3HOZ - chains B and C of the 15 polymer chains in the assembly; structure by X-ray diffraction, 3.65 A resolution.

# Chain B
Protein: DNA-directed RNA polymerase II subunit RPB2
Organism: Saccharomyces cerevisiae
Notes: EC 2.7.7.6
UniProt: P08518 (RPB2_YEAST); numbering as in UniProt (aligned over 1-1224)
Amino-acid sequence (1224 residues; each row starts with the number of its first residue):
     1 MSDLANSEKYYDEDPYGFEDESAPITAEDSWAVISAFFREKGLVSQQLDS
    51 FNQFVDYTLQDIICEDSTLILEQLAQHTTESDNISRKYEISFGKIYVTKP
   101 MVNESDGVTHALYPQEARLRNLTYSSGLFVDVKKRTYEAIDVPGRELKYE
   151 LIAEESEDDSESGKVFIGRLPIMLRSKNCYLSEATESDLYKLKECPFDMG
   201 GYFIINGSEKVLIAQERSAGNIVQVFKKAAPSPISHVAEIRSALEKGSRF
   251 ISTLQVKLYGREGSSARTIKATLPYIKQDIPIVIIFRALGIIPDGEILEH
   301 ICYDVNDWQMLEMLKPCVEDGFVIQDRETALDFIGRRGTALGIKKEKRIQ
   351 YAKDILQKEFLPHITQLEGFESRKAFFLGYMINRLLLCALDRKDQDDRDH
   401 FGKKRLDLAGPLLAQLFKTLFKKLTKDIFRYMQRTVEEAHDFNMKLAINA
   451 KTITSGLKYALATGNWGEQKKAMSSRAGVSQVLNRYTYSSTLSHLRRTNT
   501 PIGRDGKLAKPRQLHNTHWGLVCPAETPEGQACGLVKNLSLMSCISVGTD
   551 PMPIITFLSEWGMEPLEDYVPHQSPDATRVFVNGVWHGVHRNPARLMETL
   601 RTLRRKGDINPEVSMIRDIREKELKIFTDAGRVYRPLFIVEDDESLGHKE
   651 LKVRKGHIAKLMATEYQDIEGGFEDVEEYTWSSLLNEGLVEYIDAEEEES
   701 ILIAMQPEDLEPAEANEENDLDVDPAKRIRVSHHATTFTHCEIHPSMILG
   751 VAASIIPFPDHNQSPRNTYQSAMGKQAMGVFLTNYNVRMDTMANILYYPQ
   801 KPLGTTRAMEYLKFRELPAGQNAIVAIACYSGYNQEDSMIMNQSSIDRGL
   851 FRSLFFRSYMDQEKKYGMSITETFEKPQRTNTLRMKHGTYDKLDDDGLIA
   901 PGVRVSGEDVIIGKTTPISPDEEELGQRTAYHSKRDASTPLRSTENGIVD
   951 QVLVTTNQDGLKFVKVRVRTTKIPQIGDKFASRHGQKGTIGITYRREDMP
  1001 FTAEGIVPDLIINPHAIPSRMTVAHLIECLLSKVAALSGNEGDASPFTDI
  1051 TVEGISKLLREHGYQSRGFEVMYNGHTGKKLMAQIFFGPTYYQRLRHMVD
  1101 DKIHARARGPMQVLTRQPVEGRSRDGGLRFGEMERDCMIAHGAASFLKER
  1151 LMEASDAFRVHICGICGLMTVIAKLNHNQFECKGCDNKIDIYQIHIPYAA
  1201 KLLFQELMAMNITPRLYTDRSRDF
Unresolved in the structure: 1-19, 71-88, 135-163, 337-344, 438-445, 471-472, 505-507, 669-677, 716-721, 920-932
Metal / ion sites: Zn2+: Cys1163, Cys1166, Cys1182, Cys1185
Reported in the primary citation:
  - binding site for the 18-nt RNA strand: Glu529, Tyr769

# Chain C
Protein: DNA-directed RNA polymerase II subunit RPB3
Organism: Saccharomyces cerevisiae
Notes: EC 2.7.7.6
UniProt: P16370 (RPB3_YEAST); residue numbers follow UniProt; this construct covers 2-318
Amino-acid sequence (347 residues; numbered -28 to 318; the number before each row is that of its first residue; numbers below 1 keep their minus sign (Met-28 is residue -28)):
   -28 MGSHHHHHHSNSGLNDIFEAQKIEWHEDTGSEEGPQVKIREASKDNVDFI
    22 LSNVDLAMANSLRRVMIAEIPTLAIDSVEVETNTTVLADEFIAHRLGLIP
    72 LQSMDIEQLEYSRDCFCEDHCDKCSVVLTLQAFGESESTTNVYSKDLVIV
   122 SNLMGRNIGHPIIQDKEGNGVLICKLRKGQELKLTCVAKKGIAKEHAKWG
   172 PAAAIEFEYDPWNKLKHTDYWYEQDSAKEWPQSKNCEYEDPPNEGDPFDY
   222 KAQADTFYMNVESVGSIPVDQVVVRGIDTLQKKVASILLALTQMDQDKVN
   272 FASGDNNTASNMLGSNEDVMMTGAEQDPYSNASQMGNTGSGGYDNAW
Unresolved in the structure: -28 to 2, 269-318
Sequence notes: expression tag (-28 to 1)
Metal / ion sites: Zn2+: Cys86, Cys88, Cys92, Cys95
Curated features (UniProtKB/Swiss-Prot):
  - binding site (Zn(2+)): Cys86, Cys88, Cys92, Cys95
  - modified residue: Ser2 (N-acetylserine)
  - natural variant: Ala30 (A30D: In mutant RPB3-1)
  - mutagenesis: Lys9 (K9E: Transcript termination readthrough)

# How chain B and chain C interact
Contacting residue pairs (73):
  Asn786(B) - Val57(C)
  Tyr797(B) - Glu61(C)
  Tyr797(B) - Phe62(C)
  Tyr798(B) - Phe62(C)  hydrophobic
  Tyr798(B) - His65(C)
  Tyr798(B) - Arg66(C)  hydrogen bond
  Asp847(B) - His65(C)  hydrogen bond (backbone-side chain)
  Asp847(B) - His167(C)  salt bridge
  Asp847(B) - Ala168(C)  hydrogen bond (side chain-backbone)
  Arg848(B) - His65(C)
  Arg848(B) - Leu69(C)
  Gly849(B) - His65(C)
  Arg852(B) - His65(C)
  Arg969(B) - Ala59(C)
  Arg969(B) - Asp60(C)  salt bridge
  Arg969(B) - Glu61(C)  salt bridge
  Thr971(B) - Glu61(C)  hydrogen bond
  Arg995(B) - Lys165(C)
  Arg996(B) - Arg34(C)
  Arg996(B) - Ile38(C)
  Arg996(B) - Ala174(C)
  Arg996(B) - Ala175(C)
  Glu997(B) - Arg34(C)
  Glu997(B) - Arg35(C)  hydrogen bond (backbone-side chain)
  Glu997(B) - Ala39(C)
  Asp998(B) - Arg35(C)  salt bridge
  Phe1001(B) - Arg34(C)
  Phe1001(B) - Phe178(C)  hydrophobic
  Ala1003(B) - Glu177(C)
  Ala1003(B) - Phe178(C)  hydrogen bond (backbone-backbone)
  Ala1003(B) - Glu179(C)
  Glu1004(B) - Glu177(C)
  Gly1005(B) - Ile176(C)
  Arg1060(B) - Lys199(C)
  Arg1060(B) - Pro202(C)
  Gly1063(B) - Pro202(C)
  Tyr1064(B) - Pro202(C)
  Gln1065(B) - Glu200(C)
  Gln1065(B) - Trp201(C)
  Arg1067(B) - Trp192(C)
  Arg1067(B) - Glu194(C)  salt bridge
  Phe1069(B) - Trp201(C)
  Glu1070(B) - Trp201(C)
  Val1071(B) - Thr189(C)
  Tyr1073(B) - Phe178(C)
  Tyr1073(B) - Glu179(C)
  Tyr1073(B) - Tyr180(C)  hydrophobic
  Gly1075(B) - Asn31(C)
  Gly1075(B) - Arg34(C)
  Gly1075(B) - Arg35(C)  hydrogen bond (backbone-side chain)
  His1076(B) - Asn31(C)  hydrogen bond (backbone-side chain)
  Thr1077(B) - Leu27(C)
  Thr1077(B) - Asn31(C)  hydrogen bond (backbone-side chain)
  Gly1078(B) - Leu27(C)
  Gly1078(B) - Asn31(C)
  Gly1078(B) - Phe178(C)
  Gly1078(B) - Tyr180(C)
  Lys1079(B) - Leu27(C)
  Lys1079(B) - Tyr180(C)
  Lys1079(B) - His188(C)
  Lys1080(B) - Tyr180(C)  hydrogen bond (side chain-backbone)
  Lys1080(B) - Asp181(C)  salt bridge
  Lys1080(B) - His188(C)
  Lys1080(B) - Thr189(C)
  Leu1081(B) - Thr189(C)
  Met1082(B) - Lys187(C)
  Met1082(B) - His188(C)
  Met1082(B) - Thr189(C)  hydrogen bond (side chain-backbone)
  Met1082(B) - Asp190(C)  hydrogen bond (backbone-backbone)
  Gln1084(B) - Thr189(C)
  Gln1084(B) - Asp190(C)  hydrogen bond (side chain-backbone)
  Gln1084(B) - Tyr191(C)  hydrogen bond (side chain-backbone)
  Gln1084(B) - Trp201(C)
Interface residues without a listed pair, chain B (41 interface residues in all): Ser844, Leu854, Thr970, Met999, Ser1066, Ala1083
Interface residues without a listed pair, chain C (39 interface residues in all): Ala28, Ala164, Ala173

# Overview
The interface between chain B and chain C involves 41 residues on one side and 39 on the other, with 14
hydrogen bonds and 6 salt bridges. Polar contacts include Asp847(B)-His167(C), Arg969(B)-Asp60(C) and
Arg969(B)-Glu61(C). The paper reports a binding site for the 18-nt RNA strand at Glu529(B) and Tyr769(B).
Chain B is DNA-directed RNA polymerase II subunit RPB2 and chain C is DNA-directed RNA polymerase II subunit
RPB3, both from Saccharomyces cerevisiae; the structure, Complete RNA polymerase II elongation complex IV with
a T-U mismatch and a frayed RNA 3'-guanine, was determined by X-ray diffraction (same publication as 3HOU,
3HOV, 3HOW, 3HOX and 3HOY).
